Entry 6WWF (electron microscopy, 3.30 A resolution); this record covers chains A and B of the 3 polymer chains in the assembly.

[Chain A]
Protein: Tubulin alpha-1B chain
Source organism: Sus scrofa
UniProt: Q2XVP4 (TBA1B_PIG); residues 1-451 here = UniProt positions 1-451
Sequence (451 residues; row label = number of the first residue in the row):
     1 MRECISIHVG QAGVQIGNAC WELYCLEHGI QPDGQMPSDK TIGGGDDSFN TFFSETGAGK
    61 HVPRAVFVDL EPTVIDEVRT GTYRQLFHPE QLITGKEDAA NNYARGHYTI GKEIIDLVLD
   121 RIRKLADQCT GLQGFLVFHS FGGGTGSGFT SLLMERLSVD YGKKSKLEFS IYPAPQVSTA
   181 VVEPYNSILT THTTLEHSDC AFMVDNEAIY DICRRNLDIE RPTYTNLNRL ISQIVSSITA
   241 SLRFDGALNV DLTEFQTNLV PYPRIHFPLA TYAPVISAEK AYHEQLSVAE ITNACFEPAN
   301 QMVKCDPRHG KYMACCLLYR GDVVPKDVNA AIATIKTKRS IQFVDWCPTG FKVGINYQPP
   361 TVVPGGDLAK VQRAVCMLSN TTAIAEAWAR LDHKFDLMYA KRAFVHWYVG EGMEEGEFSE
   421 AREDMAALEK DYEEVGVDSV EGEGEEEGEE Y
Not modelled in the structure: 442-451
Metal / ion sites: Mg2+: E71 (together with GTP)
Small-molecule neighbours: GTP (guanosine-5'-triphosphate): G10, Q11, A12, Q15, D69, E71, D98, A99, N101, S140, F141, G143, G144, T145, G146, I171, T179, E183, N206, Y224, N228, I231

[Chain B]
Protein: Tubulin beta-2B chain
Source organism: Sus scrofa
UniProt: A0A287AGU7 (A0A287AGU7_PIG); residues 1-445 here = UniProt positions 1-445
Sequence (445 residues; numbered 1 to 445; the number before each row is that of its first residue):
     1 MREIVHIQAG QCGNQIGAKF WEVISDEHGI DPTGSYHGDS DLQLERINVY YNEATGNKYV
    61 PRAILVDLEP GTMDSVRSGP FGQIFRPDNF VFGQSGAGNN WAKGHYTEGA ELVDSVLDVV
   121 RKESESCDCL QGFQLTHSLG GGTGSGMGTL LISKIREEYP DRIMNTFSVM PSPKVSDTVV
   181 EPYNATLSVH QLVENTDETY CIDNEALYDI CFRTLKLTTP TYGDLNHLVS ATMSGVTTCL
   241 RFPGQLNADL RKLAVNMVPF PRLHFFMPGF APLTSRGSQQ YRALTVPELT QQMFDSKNMM
   301 AACDPRHGRY LTVAAIFRGR MSMKEVDEQM LNVQNKNSSY FVEWIPNNVK TAVCDIPPRG
   361 LKMSATFIGN STAIQELFKR ISEQFTAMFR RKAFLHWYTG EGMDEMEFTE AESNMNDLVS
   421 EYQQYQDATA DEQGEFEEEE GEDEA
Not modelled in the structure: 432-445
Small-molecule neighbours:
  - GDP (guanosine-5'-diphosphate): G10, Q11, C12, Q15, E69, N99, S138, G140, G141, G142, T143, G144, V169, D177, T178, E181, N204, Y222, N226
  - GTP (guanosine-5'-triphosphate): Q245, L246, K252
  - taxol (TA1): K19, E22, V23, D26, E27, L215, L217, D224, H227, L228, A231, S234, F270, P272, L273, T274, S275, R276, Q279, R318, P358, R359, G360, L361

[Chain A / chain B interface]
Pairs across the interface (76):
  Q11(A) with G244(B); Q245(B); N247(B), hydrogen bond
  Q15(A) with Q245(B), hydrogen bond (side chain-backbone)
  E71(A) with N247(B); A248(B)
  P72(A) with M1(B), hydrophobic; R46(B), hydrogen bond (backbone-side chain)
  T73(A) with R2(B), hydrogen bond; R46(B); C239(B); F242(B); P243(B); N247(B)
  V74(A) with N247(B)
  D76(A) with R46(B), salt bridge
  E77(A) with P243(B); G244(B)
  T80(A) with E45(B)
  K96(A) with M1(B); R2(B); D128(B), salt bridge; C129(B)
  E97(A) with C129(B), hydrogen bond
  D98(A) with D249(B); K252(B)
  A100(A) with R251(B); K252(B); V255(B)
  N101(A) with K252(B); N256(B)
  R105(A) with R251(B)
  Q176(A) with L331(B); N347(B)
  V177(A) with D327(B); L331(B), hydrophobic
  S178(A) with N347(B)
  T179(A) with L246(B); M323(B); D327(B); K350(B); T351(B)
  A180(A) with N347(B); K350(B)
  V181(A) with N256(B); N347(B); V349(B)
  V182(A) with N256(B), hydrogen bond (backbone-side chain)
  Y210(A) with M323(B); K324(B); D327(B), hydrogen bond
  R221(A) with S322(B); E325(B), salt bridge
  P222(A) with S322(B), hydrogen bond (backbone-side chain); M323(B); K324(B)
  T223(A) with M321(B)
  Y224(A) with M323(B)
  K394(A) with P346(B)
  L397(A) with W344(B)
  M398(A) with W344(B)
  K401(A) with F260(B); W344(B)
  R402(A) with F260(B)
  A403(A) with W344(B), hydrophobic
  F404(A) with V255(B); N256(B); P259(B), hydrogen bond (backbone-backbone); I345(B), hydrophobic
  H406(A) with V258(B); P259(B), hydrogen bond (side chain-backbone); F260(B); P261(B)
  W407(A) with A254(B), hydrogen bond (side chain-backbone); V255(B); V258(B), hydrogen bond (side chain-backbone)
Other interface residues (no listed pair), chain A (38 interface residues in all): R214, E220
Other interface residues (no listed pair), chain B (43 interface residues in all): Q131, D197, T312, E343, N348

[In short]
Chain A and chain B form an interface of 38 and 43 residues respectively, with 12 hydrogen bonds and 3 salt
bridges. Among the polar pairs are D76(A)-R46(B), K96(A)-D128(B) and R221(A)-E325(B). GTP is bound between
chain A and chain B.
Here chain A is Tubulin alpha-1B chain and chain B is Tubulin beta-2B chain, both from Sus scrofa. Entry 6WWF
(KIF14[391-772] - ADP in complex with a microtubule) was determined by electron microscopy, deposited together
with 6WWE, 6WWG, 6WWH, 6WWI, 6WWJ, 6WWK and 13 further entries.
